6WHR - chains A and B of the 4 polymer chains in the assembly; structure by electron microscopy, 3.99 A resolution.

== Chain A ==
Protein: Glutamate receptor ionotropic, NMDA 1
Organism: Rattus norvegicus
UniProt: P35439 (NMDZ1_RAT), isoform P35439-2; numbering as in UniProt (aligned over 1-959)
Chain sequence (959 residues; row label = number of the first residue in the row):
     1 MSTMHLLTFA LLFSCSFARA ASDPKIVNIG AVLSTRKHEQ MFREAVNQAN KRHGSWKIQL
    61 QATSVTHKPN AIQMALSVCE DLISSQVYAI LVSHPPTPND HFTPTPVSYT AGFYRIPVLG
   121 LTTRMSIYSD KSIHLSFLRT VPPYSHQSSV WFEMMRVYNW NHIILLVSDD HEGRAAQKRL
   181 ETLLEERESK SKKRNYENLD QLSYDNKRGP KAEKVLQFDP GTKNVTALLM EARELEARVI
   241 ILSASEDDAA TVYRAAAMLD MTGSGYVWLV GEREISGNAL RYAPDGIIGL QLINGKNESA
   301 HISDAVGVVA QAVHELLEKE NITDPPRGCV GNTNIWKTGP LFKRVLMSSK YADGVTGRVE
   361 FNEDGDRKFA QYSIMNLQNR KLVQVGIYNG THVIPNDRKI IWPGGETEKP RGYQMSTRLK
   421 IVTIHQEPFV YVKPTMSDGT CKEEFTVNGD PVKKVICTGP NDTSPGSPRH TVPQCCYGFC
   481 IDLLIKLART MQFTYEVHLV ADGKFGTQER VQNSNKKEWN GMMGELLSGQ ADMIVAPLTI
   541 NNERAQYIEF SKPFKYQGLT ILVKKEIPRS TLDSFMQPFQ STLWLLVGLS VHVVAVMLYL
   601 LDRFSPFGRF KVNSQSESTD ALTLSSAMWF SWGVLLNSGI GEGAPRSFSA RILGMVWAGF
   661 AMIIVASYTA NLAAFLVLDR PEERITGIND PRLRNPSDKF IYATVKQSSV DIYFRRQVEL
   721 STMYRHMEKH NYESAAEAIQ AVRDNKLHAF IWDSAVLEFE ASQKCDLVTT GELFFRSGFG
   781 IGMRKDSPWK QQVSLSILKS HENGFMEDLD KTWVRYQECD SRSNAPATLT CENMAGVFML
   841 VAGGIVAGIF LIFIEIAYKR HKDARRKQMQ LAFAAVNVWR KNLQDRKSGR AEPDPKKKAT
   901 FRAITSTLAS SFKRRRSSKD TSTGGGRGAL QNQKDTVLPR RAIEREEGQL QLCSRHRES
Unresolved in the structure: 1-26, 53-57, 191-205, 606-622, 863-959
Sequence notes: conflict Ser22 (Cys in P35439), Gln61 (Asn in P35439), Asp260 (Asn in P35439), Gln371 (Asn in P35439), Gln492 (Asn in P35439), Gln512 (Asn in P35439), Gln615 (Glu in P35439), Ser616 (Glu in P35439), Ser618 (Glu in P35439), Thr619 (Glu in P35439), Gln792 (Asn in P35439), Cys831 (Phe in P35439)
Cystine bridges: Cys79-Cys329, Cys441-Cys475, Cys457-Cys476, Cys765-Cys819
Glycans and other covalent adducts: N-acetylglucosamine (NAG) linked to Asn224, Asn297

== Chain B ==
Protein: Glutamate receptor ionotropic, NMDA 2B
Organism: Rattus norvegicus
UniProt: Q00960 (NMDE2_RAT); residues 27-852 here = UniProt positions 27-852
Chain sequence (883 residues; row label = number of the first residue in the row; numbers below 1 keep their minus sign (Met-30 is residue -30)):
   -30 MGTMRLFLLA VLFLFSFARA TGWSHPQFEK GGGSGGGSGG SAWSHPQFEK GALVPRGRSQ
    30 KSPPSIGIAV ILVGTSDEVA IKDAHEKDDF HHLSVVPRVE LVAMNETDPK SIITRICDLM
    90 SDRKIQGVVF ADDTDQEAIA QILDFISAQT LTPILGIHGG SSMIMADKDE SSMFFQFGPS
   150 IEQQASVMLN IMEEYDWYIF SIVTTYFPGY QDFVNKIRST IENSFVGWEL EEVLLLDMSL
   210 DDGDSKIQNQ LKKLQSPIIL LYCTKEEATY IFEVANSVGL TGYGYTWIVP SLVAGDTDTV
   270 PSEFPTGLIS VSYDEWDYGL PARVRDGIAI ITTAASDMLS EHSFIPEPKS SCYNTHEKRI
   330 YQSNMLNRYL INVTFEGRDL SFSEDGYQMH PKLVIILLNK ERKWERVGKW KDKSLQMKYY
   390 VWPRMCPETE EQEDDHLSIV TLEEAPFVIV ESVDPLSGTC MRNTVPCQKR IISENKTDEE
   450 PGYIKKCCKG FCIDILKKIS KSVKFTYDLY LVTNGKHGKK INGTWNGMIG EVVMKRAYMA
   510 VGSLTINEER SEVVDFSVPF IETGISVMVS RSNGTVSPSA FLEPFSACVW VMMFVMLLIV
   570 SAVAVFVFEY FSPVGYNRSL ADGREPGGPS FTIGKAIWLL WGLVFNNSVP VQNPKGTTSK
   630 IMVSVWAFFA VIFLASYTAN LAAFMIQEEY VDQVSGLSDK KFQRPNDFSP PFRFGTVPNG
   690 STERNIRNNY AEMHAYMGKF NQRGVDDALL SLKTGKLDAF IYDAAVLNYM AGRDEGCKLV
   750 TIGSGKVFAS TGYGIAIQKD SGWKRQVDLA ILQLFGDGEM EELEALWLTG ICHNEKNEVM
   810 SSQLDIDNMA GVFYMLGAAM ALSLITFISE HLFYWQFRHS FMG
Unresolved in the structure: -30 to 33, 393-402, 582-599, 846-852
Sequence notes: expression tag (-30 to 26); conflict Asp348 (Asn in Q00960), Cys557 (Asp in Q00960), Ser588 (Cys in Q00960), Ser838 (Cys in Q00960), Ser849 (Cys in Q00960)
Swiss-Prot annotation at these positions:
  - region: Lys604 to Pro623 (Pore-forming)
  - binding site (Zn(2+)): His127, Glu284
  - binding site (L-glutamate): Thr514, Arg519, Ser690, Thr691, Asp732
  - site: Asn615 (Functional determinant of NMDA receptors)
  - glycosylation (N-linked (GlcNAc...) asparagine): Asn74, Asn341, Asn444, Asn491, Asn542, Asn688
  - mutagenesis: His60 (H60A: Normal zinc binding), His127 (H127A: Reduced zinc binding), Asp283 (D283A: Slightly reduced zinc binding), Glu284 (E284A: Reduced zinc binding), His311 (H311A: Normal zinc binding), His359 (H359A: Normal zinc binding)
Cystine bridges: Cys86-Cys321, Cys429-Cys456, Cys436-Cys457
Glycans and other covalent adducts: N-acetylglucosamine (NAG) linked to Asn341, Asn491, Asn542, Asn688

== Interface between chain A and chain B ==
Residue-residue contacts (69):
  Asn70(A) - Cys321(B)  hydrogen bond (side chain-backbone)
  Ala71(A) - Phe114(B)  hydrophobic
  Ile72(A) - Phe114(B)  hydrophobic
  Ile72(A) - Gln118(B)
  Gln73(A) - Tyr322(B)  hydrogen bond (side chain-backbone)
  Pro106(A) - Phe114(B)  hydrophobic
  Tyr109(A) - Gln110(B)  hydrogen bond (side chain-backbone)
  Tyr109(A) - Phe114(B)
  Phe113(A) - Pro78(B)  hydrophobic
  Phe113(A) - Ile108(B)  hydrophobic
  Ser132(A) - Tyr175(B)  hydrogen bond
  Cys329(A) - Asp77(B)  hydrogen bond
  Val330(A) - Thr76(B)
  Asn332(A) - Thr76(B)
  Arg510(A) - Ser188(B)
  Arg510(A) - Asn192(B)
  Lys517(A) - Ser188(B)
  Lys517(A) - Glu191(B)  salt bridge
  Gln577(A) - Ser811(B)  hydrogen bond
  Gln577(A) - Gln812(B)
  Pro578(A) - Gln812(B)  hydrogen bond (backbone-backbone)
  Pro578(A) - Leu813(B)
  Phe579(A) - Gln812(B)
  Gln580(A) - Gln812(B)
  Gln580(A) - Leu813(B)
  Gln580(A) - Asp814(B)
  Thr582(A) - Asp814(B)  hydrogen bond
  Leu583(A) - Leu813(B)
  Leu583(A) - Asp814(B)  hydrogen bond (backbone-side chain)
  Leu583(A) - Met818(B)  hydrophobic
  Leu586(A) - Phe822(B)  hydrophobic
  Ser590(A) - Phe822(B)
  Val593(A) - Met829(B)  hydrophobic
  Ser605(A) - Glu839(B)
  Gly633(A) - Ser617(B)
  Val634(A) - Ser617(B)
  Asn637(A) - Asn615(B)
  Asn637(A) - Ser617(B)
  Ile640(A) - Ser617(B)
  Ile640(A) - Pro619(B)  hydrophobic
  Gly643(A) - Pro619(B)
  Ser649(A) - Thr835(B)
  Arg651(A) - Gly603(B)  hydrogen bond (side chain-backbone)
  Arg651(A) - Trp607(B)
  Leu653(A) - Ala828(B)  hydrophobic
  Met655(A) - Trp610(B)
  Val656(A) - Ala828(B)  hydrophobic
  Trp657(A) - Leu825(B)  hydrophobic
  Gly659(A) - Phe614(B)
  Phe660(A) - Val821(B)  hydrophobic
  Met662(A) - Leu643(B)  hydrophobic
  Met662(A) - Tyr646(B)  hydrophobic
  Ile663(A) - Tyr646(B)
  Ala666(A) - Tyr646(B)  hydrophobic
  Ala666(A) - Thr647(B)
  Ser667(A) - Leu650(B)
  Ala670(A) - Leu650(B)  hydrophobic
  Asn671(A) - Met654(B)
  Asn671(A) - Leu813(B)
  Ala674(A) - Met654(B)
  Ala674(A) - Ile655(B)  hydrophobic
  Leu678(A) - Glu807(B)
  Leu678(A) - Met809(B)
  Pro691(A) - Thr798(B)
  Arg692(A) - Ile800(B)
  Arg694(A) - Leu795(B)
  Arg715(A) - Glu191(B)
  Val718(A) - Arg431(B)
  Arg725(A) - Met430(B)  hydrogen bond
Also at the interface, not in a pair above, chain A (62 interface residues in all): Tyr114, Lys131, Val594, Leu601, Phe630, Gly654, Ala658, Thr669, Phe675, Val677, Glu683, Ser721
Also at the interface, not in a pair above, chain B (55 interface residues in all): Lys79, Ile111, Glu420, Phe550, Lys604, Asn616, Ala651, Val808, Ser832, Leu833

== In short ==
The interface between chain A and chain B involves 62 residues on one side and 55 on the other; the contacts
include 11 hydrogen bonds and 1 salt bridge. Polar pairs include Lys517(A)-Glu191(B), Asn70(A)-Cys321(B) and
Gln73(A)-Tyr322(B). N-acetylglucosamine is covalently linked to Asn224(A) and Asn297(A).
Chain A is Glutamate receptor ionotropic, NMDA 1 and chain B is Glutamate receptor ionotropic, NMDA 2B, both
from Rattus norvegicus; the structure, GluN1b-GluN2B NMDA receptor in non-active 2 conformation at 4 angstrom
resolution, was determined by electron microscopy, deposited together with 6USU, 6USV, 6WHS, 6WHT, 6WHU, 6WHV
and 5 further entries.
